Entry 1EB0 (X-ray diffraction, 1.85 A resolution); this record covers chain A.

== Chain A ==
Name: Urease accessory protein uree
Source organism: Bacillus pasteurii
UniProt: P50049 (UREE_BACPA); numbering as in UniProt (aligned over 1-147)
Chain sequence (147 residues; row label = number of the first residue in the row):
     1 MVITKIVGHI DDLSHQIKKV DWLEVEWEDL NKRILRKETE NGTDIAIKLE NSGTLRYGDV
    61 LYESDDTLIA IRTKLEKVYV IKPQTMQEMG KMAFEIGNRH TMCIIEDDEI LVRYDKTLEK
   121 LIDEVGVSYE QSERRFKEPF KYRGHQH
Not modelled in the structure: 144-147
Construct notes: cloning artifact (2, 13-17)
Ion coordination: Zn2+ near His100 (its only coordinating residue here)

== Overview ==
Chain A is Urease accessory protein uree (Bacillus pasteurii); the structure, Crystal structure of Bacillus
pasteurii UreE at 1.85 A, phased by SIRAS. Type I crystal form, was determined by X-ray diffraction.
